6BPC - chains A and C of the 3 polymer chains in the assembly; structure by X-ray diffraction, 2.66 A resolution.

[Chain A]
Protein: Reticulocyte binding protein 2, putative
From: Plasmodium vivax (strain Salvador I)
Reference sequence: A5K736 (A5K736_PLAVS); residues 169-470 here correspond to UniProt positions 15-316 (UniProt number = residue number - 154)
Chain sequence (307 residues; each row starts with the number of its first residue):
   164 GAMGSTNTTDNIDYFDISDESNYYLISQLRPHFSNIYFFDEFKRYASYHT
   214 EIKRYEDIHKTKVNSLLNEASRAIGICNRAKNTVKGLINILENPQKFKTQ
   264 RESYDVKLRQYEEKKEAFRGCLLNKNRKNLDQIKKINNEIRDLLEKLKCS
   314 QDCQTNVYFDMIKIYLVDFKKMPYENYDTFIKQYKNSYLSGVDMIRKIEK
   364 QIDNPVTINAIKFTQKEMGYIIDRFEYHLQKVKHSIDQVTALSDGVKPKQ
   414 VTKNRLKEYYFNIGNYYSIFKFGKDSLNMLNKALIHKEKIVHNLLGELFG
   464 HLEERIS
Not modelled in the structure: 164-170, 467-470
Disulfide bonds: C240-C284, C312-C316
Differences from the reference sequence: expression tag (164-168)

[Chain C]
Protein: Monoclonal antibody 4F7 Fab light chain
From: Mus musculus
Notes: antibody fragment or engineered binder
Chain sequence (237 residues; row label = number of the first residue in the row):
     1 MGIKMESQTQVFVYMLLWLSGVDGDIVMTQSQKFMSTSVGDRVSVTCKAS
    51 QNVGTNVAWYQQKPGQSPKALIYSASYRYSGVPDRFTGSGSGTDFTLTIN
   101 NVQSEDLAYFCQQYNSYPYTFGGGTKLEIKRADAAPTVSIFPPSSEQLTS
   151 GGASVVCFLNNFYPKDINVKWKIDGSERQNGVLNSWTDQDSKDSTYSMSS
   201 TLTLTKDEYERHNSYTCEATHKTSTSPIVKSFNRNEC
Not modelled in the structure: 1-23, 236-237
Disulfide bonds: C47-C111, C157-C217

[How chain A and chain C interact]
Contacting residue pairs - 10 pairs, chain A then chain C:
  R217(A) - Y117(C)  hydrogen bond
  R217(A) - Y119(C)
  D305(A) - Y73(C)
  E308(A) - S74(C)
  K309(A) - N56(C)
  K309(A) - Y114(C)  hydrogen bond (side chain-backbone)
  K309(A) - N115(C)
  K311(A) - N52(C)
  K311(A) - N115(C)
  K416(A) - T55(C)
Also at the interface, not in a pair above, chain A (7 interface residues in all): S313
Also at the interface, not in a pair above, chain C (13 interface residues in all): V53, G54, Y77, S91

[In short]
7 residues of chain A face 13 of chain C across their interface, with 2 hydrogen bonds. Polar pairs include
R217(A)-Y117(C) and K309(A)-Y114(C).
Chain A is Reticulocyte binding protein 2, putative (Plasmodium vivax (strain Salvador I)) and chain C is
Monoclonal antibody 4F7 Fab light chain (Mus musculus); the structure, Plasmodium vivax reticulocyte binding
protein 2b (PvRBP2b) bound to monoclonal antibody 4F7, was determined by X-ray diffraction, deposited together
with 6BPA, 6BPB, 6BPD, 6D03, 6D04 and 6D05.
